PDB entry 5BWE | X-ray diffraction, 3.30 A resolution | chains A and D of the 6 polymer chains in the assembly

# Chain A (and D)
Protein: benzylsuccinate synthase alpha chain
Source organism: Thauera aromatica
Notes: EC 4.1.99.11; chain D of this document is another copy of the same molecule, construct and numbering; everything in this record applies to it too
UniProtKB: O68395 (O68395_THAAR); residues 2-865 here correspond to UniProt positions 1-864 (UniProt number = residue number - 1)
Amino-acid sequence (878 residues; numbered 2 to 879; the number before each row is that of its first residue):
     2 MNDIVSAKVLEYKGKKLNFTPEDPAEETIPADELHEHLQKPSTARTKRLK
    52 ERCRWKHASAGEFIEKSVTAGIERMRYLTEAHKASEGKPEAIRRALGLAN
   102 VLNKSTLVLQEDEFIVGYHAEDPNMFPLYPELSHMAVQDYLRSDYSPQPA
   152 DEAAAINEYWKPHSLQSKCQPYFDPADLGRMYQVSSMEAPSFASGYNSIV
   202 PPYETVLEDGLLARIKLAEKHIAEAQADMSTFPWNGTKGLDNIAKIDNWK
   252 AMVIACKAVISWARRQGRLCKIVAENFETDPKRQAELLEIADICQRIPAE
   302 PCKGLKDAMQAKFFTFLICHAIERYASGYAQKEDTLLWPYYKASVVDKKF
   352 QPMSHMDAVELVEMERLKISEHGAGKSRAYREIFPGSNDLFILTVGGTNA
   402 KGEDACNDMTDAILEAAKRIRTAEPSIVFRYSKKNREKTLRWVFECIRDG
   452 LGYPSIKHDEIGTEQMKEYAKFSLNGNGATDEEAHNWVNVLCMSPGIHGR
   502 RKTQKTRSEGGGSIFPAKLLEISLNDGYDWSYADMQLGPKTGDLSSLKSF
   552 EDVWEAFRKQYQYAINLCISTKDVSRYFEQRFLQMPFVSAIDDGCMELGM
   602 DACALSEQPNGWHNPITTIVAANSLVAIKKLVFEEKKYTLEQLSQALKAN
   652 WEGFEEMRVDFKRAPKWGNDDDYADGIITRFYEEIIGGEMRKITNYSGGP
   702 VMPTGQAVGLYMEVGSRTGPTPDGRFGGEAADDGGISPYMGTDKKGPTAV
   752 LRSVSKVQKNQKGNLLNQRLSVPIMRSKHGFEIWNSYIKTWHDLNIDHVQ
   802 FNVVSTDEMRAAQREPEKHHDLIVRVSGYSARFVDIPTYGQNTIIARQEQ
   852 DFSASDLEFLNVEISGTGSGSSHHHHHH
Unresolved in the structure: 2-8, 866-879
Construct notes: engineered mutation I789 (Met788 in O68395); expression tag (866-879)
Residues lining bound ligands:
  - fumaric acid (FUM): S199, V491, L492, C493, M494, S495, R508, G511, G512, G513, W613, N615, Q707
  - toluene (MBN): E189, Y197, Y381, I384, F385, L391, L492, C493, R508, S514, N615, I617, Q707, V709, L711
Reported in the primary citation:
  - binding site for toluene: E189, Y197, Y381, I384, F385, L391, L492, C493, I617, Q707, V709, L711
  - catalytic residues: C493, G829
  - specificity-determining residues: E189, I384, L711 (by similarity / conservation)
  - binding site for fumaric acid: R508
  - specificity-determining residues: L492, W613 (proposed by the authors, not directly observed)

# Interface between chain A and chain D
Contacting residue pairs (71):
  E87(A) with P163(D); H164(D), salt bridge
  G88(A) with P163(D); H164(D); K169(D), hydrogen bond (backbone-side chain)
  P90(A) with Y173(D)
  P163(A) with E87(D); G88(D)
  H164(A) with E87(D), salt bridge; G88(D)
  K169(A) with G88(D), hydrogen bond (side chain-backbone)
  Y173(A) with P90(D); I244(D); D248(D), hydrogen bond
  S231(A) with N567(D)
  T232(A) with N567(D), hydrogen bond (backbone-side chain)
  F233(A) with Q563(D); N567(D); E690(D); K693(D)
  P234(A) with N567(D); K693(D)
  W235(A) with N567(D), hydrogen bond (backbone-side chain); S571(D); D574(D), hydrogen bond; I694(D); T695(D), hydrogen bond (backbone-backbone)
  N236(A) with T695(D)
  G237(A) with D574(D); T695(D), hydrogen bond (backbone-backbone); N696(D)
  T238(A) with N696(D); Y697(D); G699(D)
  L241(A) with D574(D); V575(D), hydrophobic; Y578(D); Y697(D), hydrophobic
  I244(A) with Y173(D); Y578(D), hydrophobic; F579(D), hydrophobic
  A245(A) with Y578(D)
  D248(A) with Y173(D), hydrogen bond
  Q563(A) with F233(D)
  N567(A) with S231(D); T232(D), hydrogen bond (side chain-backbone); F233(D); P234(D); W235(D), hydrogen bond (side chain-backbone)
  S571(A) with W235(D)
  D574(A) with W235(D), hydrogen bond; G237(D); L241(D)
  V575(A) with L241(D)
  Y578(A) with L241(D); I244(D), hydrophobic; A245(D)
  F579(A) with I244(D), hydrophobic
  E690(A) with F233(D)
  K693(A) with F233(D); P234(D)
  I694(A) with P234(D), hydrophobic; W235(D)
  T695(A) with W235(D), hydrogen bond (backbone-backbone); N236(D); G237(D), hydrogen bond (backbone-backbone)
  N696(A) with G237(D); T238(D)
  Y697(A) with T238(D); L241(D), hydrophobic
  G699(A) with T238(D)
Interface residues without a listed pair, chain A (37 interface residues in all): P172, M230, I566, I570
Interface residues without a listed pair, chain D (37 interface residues in all): M230, K251, I566, I570

# Summary
The chain A/chain D interface involves 37 residues from each chain; the contacts include 14 hydrogen bonds and
2 salt bridges. Polar contacts include E87(A)-H164(D), G88(A)-K169(D) and Y173(A)-D248(D). Bound to chain A:
fumaric acid and toluene. The paper reports catalytic residues C493(A) and G829(A); a binding site for toluene
at E189(A), Y197(A) and Y381(A) among others.
Both chains are benzylsuccinate synthase alpha chain (Thauera aromatica). Entry 5BWE (Benzylsuccinate synthase
alpha-beta-gamma complex with bound toluene and fumarate) was determined by X-ray diffraction (same
publication as 5BWD).
